7OXZ - chains A and B; structure by X-ray diffraction, 2.20 A resolution.

== Chain A ==
Protein: Vitamin D3 receptor A
Source organism: Danio rerio
UniProt: Q9PTN2 (VDRA_DANRE); numbering as in UniProt (aligned over 156-453)
Sequence (302 residues; numbered 152 to 453; the number before each row is that of its first residue):
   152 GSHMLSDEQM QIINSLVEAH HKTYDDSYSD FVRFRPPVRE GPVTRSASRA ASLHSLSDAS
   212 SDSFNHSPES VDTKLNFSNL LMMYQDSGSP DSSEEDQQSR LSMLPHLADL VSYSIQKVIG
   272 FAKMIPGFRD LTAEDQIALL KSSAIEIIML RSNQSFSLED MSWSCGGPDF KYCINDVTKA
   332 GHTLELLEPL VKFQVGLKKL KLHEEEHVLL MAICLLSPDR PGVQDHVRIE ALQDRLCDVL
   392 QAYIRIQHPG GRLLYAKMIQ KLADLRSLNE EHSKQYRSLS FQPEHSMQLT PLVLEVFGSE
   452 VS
Unresolved in the structure: 152-154, 191-250, 452-453
Construct notes: expression tag (152-155)
Residues lining bound ligands: 2UI ((3R,6R)-6-[(3R,5R,8R,9S,10S,13R,14S,17R)-10,13-dimethyl-3-(2-methyl-2-oxidanyl-propyl)-2,3,4,5,6,7,8,9,11,12,14,15,16,17-tetradecahydro-1H-cyclopenta[a]phenanthren-17-yl]heptane-1,3-diol): Y175, F182, L255, L258, L261, V262, S265, I296, I299, M300, R302, S303, S306, W314, C316, Y323, V328, A331, H333, L337, L338, L341, H423, Y427, L430, L440, V444, F448
UniProt features mapped onto this chain:
  - region: K274 to K292 (Interaction with coactivator LXXLL motif)
  - motif: P442 to S450 (9aaTAD)
  - binding site (calcitriol): Y175, S265, R302, S306, H333, H423

== Chain B ==
Protein: Nuclear receptor coactivator 1
Notes: EC 2.3.1.48
UniProt: Q15788 (NCOA1_HUMAN); residues 686-700 here = UniProt positions 686-700
Sequence (15 residues; row label = number of the first residue in the row):
   686 RHKILHRLLQ EGSPS
Unresolved in the structure: 696-700
UniProt features mapped onto this chain:
  - motif: L690 to L694 (LXXLL motif 4)
  - modified residue: S698 (Phosphoserine)
  - mutagenesis: L693 to L694 (Slightly affects interactions with steroid receptors. Abolishes interactions with steroid receptors; when associated with A-636; A-637; A-752 and A-753)

== Chain A / chain B interface ==
Residue-residue contacts (22):
  I270(A) with L690(B), hydrophobic; L693(B), hydrophobic
  K274(A) with L693(B), hydrogen bond (side chain-backbone); L694(B); Q695(B)
  R280(A) with L694(B); Q695(B), hydrogen bond
  A284(A) with H691(B)
  Q287(A) with L694(B)
  I288(A) with H687(B); L690(B), hydrophobic; H691(B); L694(B), hydrophobic
  L291(A) with L694(B), hydrophobic
  K292(A) with H687(B)
  P442(A) with I689(B), hydrophobic
  L443(A) with I689(B), hydrophobic
  E446(A) with H687(B); K688(B); I689(B), hydrogen bond (side chain-backbone); L690(B), hydrogen bond (side chain-backbone)
  E451(A) with H687(B)
Interface residues without a listed pair, chain A (14 interface residues in all): F279, V447
Interface residues without a listed pair, chain B (9 interface residues in all): R686

== Overview ==
14 residues of chain A and 9 residues of chain B are in contact; the contacts include 4 hydrogen bonds. Polar
pairs include K274(A)-L693(B), R280(A)-Q695(B) and E446(A)-I689(B). Ligands of chain A: compound 2UI.
Here chain A is Vitamin D3 receptor A (Danio rerio) and chain B is Nuclear receptor coactivator 1. Entry 7OXZ
(VDR complex with a side-chain hydroxylated derivative of lithocholic acid) was determined by X-ray
diffraction together with 7OY4 from the same study.
